8G25 - chains B and C of the 3 polymer chains in the assembly; structure by X-ray diffraction, 1.80 A resolution.

# Chain B
Molecule: Neutrophil elastase
Organism: Homo sapiens
Notes: EC 3.4.21.37
UniProtKB: P08246 (ELNE_HUMAN); residues 29-246 here correspond to UniProt positions 30-247 (UniProt number = residue number + 1)
Amino-acid sequence (218 residues; each row starts with the number of its first residue):
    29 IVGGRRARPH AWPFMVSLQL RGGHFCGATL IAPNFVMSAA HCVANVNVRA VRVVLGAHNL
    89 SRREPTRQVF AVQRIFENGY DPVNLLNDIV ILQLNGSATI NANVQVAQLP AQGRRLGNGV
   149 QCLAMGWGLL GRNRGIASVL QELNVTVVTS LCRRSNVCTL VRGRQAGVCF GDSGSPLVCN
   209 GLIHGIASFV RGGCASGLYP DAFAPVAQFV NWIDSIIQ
Cystine bridges: Cys54-Cys70, Cys150-Cys207, Cys180-Cys186, Cys197-Cys222
Swiss-Prot annotation at these positions:
  - active site (Charge relay system): His69, Asp116, Ser201
  - glycosylation (N-linked (GlcNAc...) asparagine): Asn87, Asn123, Asn172

# Chain C
Molecule: MAP domain-containing protein
Organism: Staphylococcus aureus subsp. aureus Mu50
UniProtKB: A0A0H3JUK5 (A0A0H3JUK5_STAAM); residues 31-144 here = UniProt positions 31-144
Amino-acid sequence (117 residues; numbered 28 to 144; the number before each row is that of its first residue):
    28 GSTAEKDKLP ATQKAKEMQN VPYTIAVDGI MAFNQSYLNL PKDSQLSYLD LGNKVKALLY
    88 DERGVTPEKI RNAKSAVYTI TWKDGSKKEV DLKKDSYTAN LFDSNSIKQI DINVKTK
Disordered / not traced: 28-41
Construct notes: expression tag (28-30)

# Chain B / chain C interface
Residue-residue contacts (45):
  Arg49(B) with Asp70(C), salt bridge
  His52(B) with Gln72(C), hydrogen bond (backbone-side chain); Leu128(C)
  Phe53(B) with Asn127(C); Leu128(C), hydrogen bond (backbone-backbone)
  Cys54(B) with Asn127(C)
  His69(B) with Thr125(C); Asn127(C)
  Asn73(B) with Trp109(C); Asp111(C); Ser113(C), hydrogen bond; Lys115(C)
  Val74(B) with Asp111(C)
  Val111(B) with Lys121(C), hydrogen bond (backbone-side chain)
  Leu113(B) with Thr125(C)
  Arg160(B) with Asp77(C), salt bridge
  Ile164(B) with Gln72(C); Leu128(C), hydrophobic
  Cys197(B) with Ala126(C)
  Phe198(B) with Ser74(C); Leu76(C), hydrophobic; Thr125(C); Ala126(C); Asn127(C); Leu128(C), hydrophobic
  Gly199(B) with Ala126(C), hydrogen bond (backbone-backbone); Asn127(C); Leu128(C)
  Asp200(B) with Ala126(C), hydrogen bond (backbone-backbone)
  Ser201(B) with Thr125(C); Ala126(C), hydrogen bond (side chain-backbone); Asn127(C), hydrogen bond (side chain-backbone)
  Ser216(B) with Thr125(C); Ala126(C), hydrogen bond (backbone-backbone)
  Phe217(B) with Ser123(C); Tyr124(C); Thr125(C)
  Val218(B) with Asp122(C); Ser123(C); Tyr124(C), hydrogen bond (backbone-backbone)
  Arg219(B) with Asp122(C), salt bridge; Ser123(C)
  Gly220(B) with Leu76(C); Asp122(C), hydrogen bond (backbone-backbone); Tyr124(C)
Also at the interface, not in a pair above, chain B (28 interface residues in all): Leu48, Gly51, Cys70, Ala72, Asn75, Pro110, Gly221
Also at the interface, not in a pair above, chain C (20 interface residues in all): Tyr75, Lys114, Asp130

# In short
The interface between chain B and chain C involves 28 residues on one side and 20 on the other, with 11
hydrogen bonds and 3 salt bridges. Polar contacts include Arg49(B)-Asp70(C), Arg160(B)-Asp77(C) and
Arg219(B)-Asp122(C). UniProt lists 3 active-site residues on chain B.
Chain B is Neutrophil elastase (Homo sapiens) and chain C is MAP domain-containing protein (Staphylococcus
aureus subsp. aureus Mu50); the structure, Crystal Structure of Cathepsin-G and Neutrophil Elastase Inhibited
by S. aureus EapH2 at pH 7.5, was determined by X-ray diffraction together with 8G24 and 8G26 from the same
study.
